Entry 3QG5 (X-ray diffraction, 3.40 A resolution); this record covers chains C and D of the 4 polymer chains in the assembly.

# Chain C (and D)
Protein: Mre11
Source organism: Thermotoga maritima
Notes: chain D of this document is another copy of the same molecule, construct and numbering; everything in this record applies to it too
UniProtKB: Q9X1X0 (Q9X1X0_THEMA); residue numbers follow UniProt; this construct covers 8-385
Sequence (379 residues; row label = number of the first residue in the row):
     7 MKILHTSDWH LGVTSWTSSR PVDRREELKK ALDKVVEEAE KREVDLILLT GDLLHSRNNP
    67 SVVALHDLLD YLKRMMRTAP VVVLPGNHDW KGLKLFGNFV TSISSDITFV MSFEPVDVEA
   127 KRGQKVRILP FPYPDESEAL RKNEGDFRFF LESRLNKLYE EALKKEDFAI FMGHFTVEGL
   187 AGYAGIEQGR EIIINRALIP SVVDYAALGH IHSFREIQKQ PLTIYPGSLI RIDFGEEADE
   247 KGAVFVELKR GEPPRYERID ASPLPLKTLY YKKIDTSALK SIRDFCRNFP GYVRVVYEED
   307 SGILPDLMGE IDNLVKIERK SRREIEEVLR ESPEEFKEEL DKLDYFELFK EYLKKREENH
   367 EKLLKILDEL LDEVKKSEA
Not modelled in the structure: 143-148, 185-195 (chain D: 190-195, 337-343)
Modified positions: Mse7, Mse81, Mse82, Mse117, Mse178, Mse314 (selenomethionine; parent Met)
Construct notes: initiating methionine (7)
Swiss-Prot annotation at these positions:
  - active site: His94 (Proton donor)
  - binding site (Mn(2+)): Asp14, His16, Asp58, His180, His216, His218
  - mutagenesis: His180 (H180S: Decreased endonuclease activity; when associated with S-216), His216 (H216S: Decreased endonuclease activity; when associated with S-180)
What the authors report for this chain:
  - self-association interface (contacts with another copy of this molecule): Leu75, Phe102, Phe105, Ser110
  - mutagenesis - F291S: increased catalytic activity on ATP

# Chain C / chain D interface
Pairs across the interface (15):
  Val68(C) - Leu101(D)  hydrophobic
  Lys79(C) - Phe105(D)
  Trp96(C) - Lys97(D)
  Leu101(C) - Val68(D)
  Leu101(C) - His72(D)
  Leu101(C) - Leu75(D)
  Phe102(C) - Phe102(D)  hydrophobic
  Phe102(C) - Phe105(D)  hydrophobic
  Phe105(C) - Lys79(D)
  Phe105(C) - Mse82(D)  hydrophobic
  Phe105(C) - Phe102(D)  hydrophobic
  Phe105(C) - Val106(D)  hydrophobic
  Val106(C) - Ile109(D)  hydrophobic
  Ile109(C) - Val106(D)  hydrophobic
  Ile109(C) - Ile109(D)  hydrophobic
Also at the interface, not in a pair above, chain C (14 interface residues in all): Leu71, Leu75, Mse82, Lys97, Asn104, Ser108
Also at the interface, not in a pair above, chain D (15 interface residues in all): Leu71, Leu78, Ser110, Ile113

# Summary
Chain C and chain D form an interface of 14 and 15 residues respectively. UniProt lists active-site residue
His94(C), 6 Mn2+-binding residues and 2 mutagenesis sites on chain C. The paper reports that F291S of chain C
increases catalytic activity on ATP; a self-association interface involving Leu75(C), Phe102(C) and Phe105(C)
among others.
Chain C and chain D are both Mre11 (Thermotoga maritima); the structure, The Mre11:Rad50 complex forms an ATP
dependent molecular clamp in DNA double-strand break repair, was determined by X-ray diffraction (same
publication as 3QF7).
